PDB entry 4DEU | X-ray diffraction, 1.60 A resolution | chains A and B

[Chain A (and B)]
Protein: Transthyretin
Organism: Homo sapiens
Notes: chain B of this document is another copy of the same molecule, construct and numbering; everything in this record applies to it too
Reference sequence: P02766 (TTHY_HUMAN); residues 10-125 here correspond to UniProt positions 30-145 (UniProt number = residue number + 20)
Chain sequence (117 residues; row label = number of the first residue in the row):
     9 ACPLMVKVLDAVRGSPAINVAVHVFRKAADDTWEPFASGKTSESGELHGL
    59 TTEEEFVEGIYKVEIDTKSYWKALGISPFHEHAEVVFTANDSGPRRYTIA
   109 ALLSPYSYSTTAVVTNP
Sequence notes: expression tag (9)
Small-molecule neighbours: naringenin (NAR): K15, L17, A108, A109, L110, S117, T118, T119, V121
UniProt features mapped onto this chain:
  - binding site (L-thyroxine): K15, E54, S117
  - modified residue: C10 (Sulfocysteine), E42 (4-carboxyglutamate), S52 (Phosphoserine)
  - glycosylation: N98 (N-linked (GlcNAc...) asparagine)
Reported in the primary citation:
  - binding site for naringenin: K15, L17, A108, L110, S117, T119
  - mutagenesis - V30M: decreased binding to naringenin

[How chain A and chain B interact]
Residue-residue contacts (40; chain A residue first):
  F87(A) with F95(B), hydrophobic; Y105(B), hydrophobic; I107(B), hydrophobic; A120(B), hydrophobic
  H88(A) with V93(B); V94(B); T118(B)
  E89(A) with I68(B); V94(B), hydrogen bond (backbone-backbone); F95(B); T96(B), hydrogen bond
  H90(A) with V94(B)
  E92(A) with E92(B); Y116(B), hydrogen bond (backbone-side chain)
  V93(A) with H88(B)
  V94(A) with H88(B); E89(B), hydrogen bond (backbone-backbone); H90(B)
  F95(A) with F87(B), hydrophobic
  T96(A) with E89(B), hydrogen bond
  Y105(A) with F87(B), hydrophobic
  I107(A) with F87(B), hydrophobic
  Y114(A) with T119(B), hydrogen bond (backbone-side chain); A120(B), hydrogen bond (backbone-backbone); V122(B), hydrophobic
  S115(A) with T118(B), hydrogen bond (side chain-backbone); T119(B), hydrogen bond
  Y116(A) with E92(B), hydrogen bond (side chain-backbone); S117(B); T118(B), hydrogen bond (backbone-backbone)
  S117(A) with Y116(B); S117(B)
  T118(A) with H88(B); S115(B), hydrogen bond (backbone-side chain); Y116(B), hydrogen bond (backbone-backbone)
  T119(A) with Y114(B), hydrogen bond (side chain-backbone); S115(B), hydrogen bond
  A120(A) with F87(B), hydrophobic; Y114(B), hydrogen bond (backbone-backbone)
  V122(A) with Y114(B), hydrophobic
Interface residues without a listed pair, chain A (21 interface residues in all): I68, K76
Interface residues without a listed pair, chain B (21 interface residues in all): K76

[Summary]
The chain A/chain B interface involves 21 residues from each chain; the contacts include 16 hydrogen bonds.
Polar pairs include E89(A)-T96(B), E92(A)-Y116(B) and Y114(A)-T119(B). Ligands of chain A: naringenin. The
paper reports a binding site for naringenin at K15(A), L17(A) and A108(A) among others; V30M of chain A
reduces binding to naringenin.
Both chains are Transthyretin (Homo sapiens). Entry 4DEU (Crystal Structure of the Wild Type TTR Binding
Naringenin (TTRwt:NAR)) was determined by X-ray diffraction together with 4DER, 4DES, 4DET and 4DEW from the
same study.
